Entry 4P69 (X-ray diffraction, 3.30 A resolution); this record covers chains C and D of the 3 polymer chains in the assembly.

Chain C (and D):
Name: Isocitrate dehydrogenase [NADP]
From: Escherichia coli
Notes: EC 1.1.1.42; chain D of this document is another copy of the same molecule, construct and numbering; everything in this record applies to it too
UniProtKB: P08200 (IDH_ECOLI); residue numbers follow UniProt; this construct covers 2-416
Chain sequence (415 residues; each row starts with the number of its first residue):
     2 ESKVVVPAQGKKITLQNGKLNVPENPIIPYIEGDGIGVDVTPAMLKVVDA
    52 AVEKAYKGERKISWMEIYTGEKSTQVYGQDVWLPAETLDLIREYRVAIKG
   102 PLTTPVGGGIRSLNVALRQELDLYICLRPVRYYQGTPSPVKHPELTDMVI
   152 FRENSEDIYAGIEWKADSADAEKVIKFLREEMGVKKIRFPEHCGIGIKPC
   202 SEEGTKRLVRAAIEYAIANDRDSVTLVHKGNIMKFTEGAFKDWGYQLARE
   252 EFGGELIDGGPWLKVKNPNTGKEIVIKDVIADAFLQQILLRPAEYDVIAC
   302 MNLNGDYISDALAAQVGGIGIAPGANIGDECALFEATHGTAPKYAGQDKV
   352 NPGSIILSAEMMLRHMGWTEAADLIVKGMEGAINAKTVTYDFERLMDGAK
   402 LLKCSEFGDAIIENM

Chain C / chain D interface:
Residue-residue contacts - 100 pairs, chain C then chain D:
  S139(C) - K142(D)
  P140(C) - V141(D)
  P140(C) - K142(D)  hydrogen bond (backbone-backbone)
  P140(C) - L290(D)  hydrophobic
  V141(C) - K142(D)
  V141(C) - L290(D)  hydrophobic
  K142(C) - S139(D)  hydrogen bond (side chain-backbone)
  K142(C) - P140(D)  hydrogen bond (backbone-backbone)
  K142(C) - V141(D)
  K142(C) - K142(D)
  Y160(C) - K230(D)  hydrogen bond
  Y160(C) - I233(D)  hydrophobic
  Y160(C) - M234(D)  hydrophobic
  A161(C) - K187(D)
  G162(C) - K187(D)  hydrogen bond (backbone-side chain)
  I163(C) - K187(D)
  I163(C) - I188(D)  hydrophobic
  E164(C) - M234(D)
  E164(C) - K235(D)  hydrogen bond (side chain-backbone)
  E164(C) - F236(D)  hydrogen bond (side chain-backbone)
  E164(C) - T237(D)  hydrogen bond (side chain-backbone)
  W165(C) - L179(D)  hydrophobic
  W165(C) - V185(D)  hydrophobic
  W165(C) - F236(D)
  K166(C) - F236(D)
  A167(C) - W244(D)  hydrophobic
  D171(C) - M183(D)
  K174(C) - M183(D)
  V175(C) - M183(D)  hydrophobic
  F178(C) - F178(D)  hydrophobic
  M183(C) - K174(D)
  M183(C) - V175(D)  hydrophobic
  V185(C) - I163(D)  hydrophobic
  V185(C) - W165(D)  hydrophobic
  K187(C) - A161(D)
  K187(C) - G162(D)  hydrogen bond (side chain-backbone)
  K187(C) - I163(D)
  I188(C) - I163(D)  hydrophobic
  R189(C) - D123(D)  salt bridge
  F190(C) - S202(D)
  F190(C) - E204(D)
  E192(C) - E204(D)
  H193(C) - S202(D)
  H193(C) - E203(D)  hydrogen bond (backbone-backbone)
  C194(C) - C201(D)
  C194(C) - S202(D)
  G195(C) - P200(D)
  G195(C) - C201(D)  hydrogen bond (backbone-backbone)
  I196(C) - K199(D)
  G197(C) - I198(D)
  G197(C) - K199(D)  hydrogen bond (backbone-backbone)
  I198(C) - I196(D)  hydrophobic
  K199(C) - G195(D)
  K199(C) - I196(D)
  K199(C) - G197(D)  hydrogen bond (backbone-backbone)
  P200(C) - G195(D)
  C201(C) - C194(D)
  C201(C) - G195(D)  hydrogen bond (backbone-backbone)
  S202(C) - F190(D)
  S202(C) - H193(D)
  E203(C) - H193(D)  hydrogen bond (backbone-backbone)
  E204(C) - F190(D)
  G205(C) - F190(D)
  R208(C) - F190(D)
  K230(C) - Y160(D)
  K230(C) - D307(D)  salt bridge
  I233(C) - E164(D)
  M234(C) - I159(D)  hydrophobic
  M234(C) - Y160(D)  hydrophobic
  M234(C) - E164(D)
  M234(C) - L304(D)  hydrophobic
  K235(C) - E164(D)  hydrogen bond (backbone-side chain)
  F236(C) - E164(D)  hydrogen bond (backbone-side chain)
  F236(C) - W165(D)
  F236(C) - K166(D)
  T237(C) - G195(D)
  T237(C) - I196(D)
  W244(C) - A167(D)  hydrophobic
  W244(C) - H193(D)
  A282(C) - Y308(D)
  D283(C) - D307(D)
  D283(C) - D311(D)
  L286(C) - L286(D)  hydrophobic
  L286(C) - Y308(D)  hydrophobic
  Q287(C) - D311(D)
  Q287(C) - I320(D)
  L290(C) - A315(D)  hydrophobic
  L304(C) - L304(D)  hydrophobic
  N305(C) - Y308(D)  hydrogen bond
  D307(C) - K230(D)  salt bridge
  D307(C) - D283(D)
  Y308(C) - A282(D)
  Y308(C) - D283(D)
  Y308(C) - N305(D)  hydrogen bond
  Y308(C) - Y308(D)  hydrophobic
  D311(C) - D283(D)
  D311(C) - Q287(D)  hydrogen bond (backbone-side chain)
  A315(C) - Q287(D)
  Q316(C) - L290(D)
  I320(C) - Q287(D)
Also at the interface, not in a pair above, chain C (63 interface residues in all): D123, I159, L179, E182, L291, A312
Also at the interface, not in a pair above, chain D (60 interface residues in all): D171, R189, G205, L291, A312, Q316

Summary:
63 residues of chain C and 60 residues of chain D are in contact, with 20 hydrogen bonds and 3 salt bridges.
Polar pairs include R189(C)-D123(D), K230(C)-D307(D) and K142(C)-S139(D).
Both chains are Isocitrate dehydrogenase [NADP] (Escherichia coli). Entry 4P69 (Acek (D477A) ICDH complex) was
determined by X-ray diffraction.
